Entry 9MGW (electron microscopy, 3.00 A resolution); this record covers chains B and D of the 23 polymer chains in the assembly.

== Chain B ==
Name: Photosystem I P700 chlorophyll a apoprotein A2
Source organism: Dunaliella salina
Notes: EC 1.97.1.12
Sequence (735 residues; each row starts with the number of its first residue):
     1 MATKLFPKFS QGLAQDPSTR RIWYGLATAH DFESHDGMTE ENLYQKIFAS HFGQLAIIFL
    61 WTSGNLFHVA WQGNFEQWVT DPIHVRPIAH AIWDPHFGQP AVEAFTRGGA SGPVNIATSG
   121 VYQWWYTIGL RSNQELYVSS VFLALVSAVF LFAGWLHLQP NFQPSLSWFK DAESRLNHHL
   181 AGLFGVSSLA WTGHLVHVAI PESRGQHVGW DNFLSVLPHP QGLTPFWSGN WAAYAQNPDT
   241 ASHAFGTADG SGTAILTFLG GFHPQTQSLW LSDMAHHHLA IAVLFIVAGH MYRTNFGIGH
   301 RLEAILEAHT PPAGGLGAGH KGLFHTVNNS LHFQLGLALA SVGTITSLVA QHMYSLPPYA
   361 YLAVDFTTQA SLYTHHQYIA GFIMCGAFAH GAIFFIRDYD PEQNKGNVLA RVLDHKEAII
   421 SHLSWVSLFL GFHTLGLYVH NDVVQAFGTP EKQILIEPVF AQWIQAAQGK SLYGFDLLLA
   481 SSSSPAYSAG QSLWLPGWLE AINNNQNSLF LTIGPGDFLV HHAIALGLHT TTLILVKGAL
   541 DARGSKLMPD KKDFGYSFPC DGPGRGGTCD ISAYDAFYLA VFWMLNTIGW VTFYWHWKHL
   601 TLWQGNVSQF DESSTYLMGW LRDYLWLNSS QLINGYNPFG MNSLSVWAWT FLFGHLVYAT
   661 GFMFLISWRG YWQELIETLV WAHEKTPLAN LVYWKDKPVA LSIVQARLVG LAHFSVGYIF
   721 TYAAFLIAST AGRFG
Disordered / not traced: 1-2, 735
Bound ions: chlorophyll a Mg (24 sites), coordinated by His30, His51, Gln54, His68, His90, Asp94, His96, His178, His179, His276, His277, His278, His290, His300, His309, His320 and 8 more; 4Fe-4S cluster Fe: Cys560, Cys569 (shared with 1 residue of chain A)
Residues lining bound ligands:
  - beta-carotene (BCR), molecule 1: Phe6, Ile22, Leu26, Val692
  - beta-carotene (BCR), molecule 2: Leu55, Ile58, Phe59, Trp61, Phe150, Gly182, Leu183, Val186, Ser187
  - beta-carotene (BCR), molecule 3: Phe59, Thr62, Leu66, Trp124, Trp125, Ile128, Leu130, Ser139, Phe142, Leu143, Trp210
  - beta-carotene (BCR), molecule 4: Leu189, Leu223, Phe226, Leu279, Val283, Ile286, Val287, His290, Ile298
  - beta-carotene (BCR), molecule 5: Phe333, Gly336, Leu337, Ala340, Thr344, Met384, Ala387, Phe388, Gly391, Ala392, Phe394, Phe395, Ala539
  - beta-carotene (BCR), molecule 6: Phe395, Leu409, Val412, Val536, Leu540
  - beta-carotene (BCR), molecule 7: Phe429, Leu430, His433, Thr434, Leu437, Ile454, Ile456, Phe518, Leu519, His522
  - beta-carotene (BCR), molecule 8: Leu435, Gly436, Val439
  - beta-carotene (BCR), molecule 9: Trp649, Phe653, Trp672, Leu675, Ile676, Leu679, Phe720
  - beta-carotene (BCR), molecule 10: Pro687, Leu688, Ala689
  - chlorophyll b (CHL): Trp210, Phe213, Leu214
  - chlorophyll a isomer (CL0): Leu621, Leu625, Trp626
  - chlorophyll a (CLA), molecule 1: Thr19, Trp23, Ile676, Leu679, Val680, His683, Val692, Tyr693, Trp694, Lys695, Asp696, Pro698, Val699
  - chlorophyll a (CLA), molecule 2: Trp23, Phe653, Leu656, Val657, Thr660, Phe664, Leu701, Leu708, Val709, Ala712, His713, Val716
  - chlorophyll a (CLA), molecule 3: Leu26, Ala27, His30, Asp31, His332, Leu335, Leu339, Phe382, Ile383, Cys385, Gly386, Ala389, His390, Ile393, Arg397, Tyr556, Ser557, Tyr574, Phe577, Ala712, Val716, Phe720
  - chlorophyll a (CLA), molecule 4: His30, Phe32, Glu33, Tyr44, Ile47, Ser50, His51, Gln54, Leu55, Ile58, Phe169, Arg175, His179, Leu183, Leu331, His332, Gln334, Leu335, Ala338, Leu339, Val342
  - chlorophyll a (CLA), molecule 5: His30, Gln54, Ile57, Ile58, Trp61, Ile379, Phe382, Ile383
  - chlorophyll a (CLA), molecule 6: Phe48, Phe52, Ile128, Gly129, Leu130, Glu135, Val138, Ser139, Phe142, Val146, Val149, Phe150, Ala153, Leu156, His157, Phe162, Pro164, Trp168, Ser187, Ala190, Trp191, Gly193, His194, His197, Val198, Val208, Gly209, Trp210, Phe213
  - chlorophyll a (CLA), molecule 7: Phe48, His51, Phe52, Leu55, Trp124, Phe150, Trp168, Phe169, Asp171, Ser174, Arg175, His178, His179, Gly182, Leu183, Phe184, Ile345, Tyr359
  - chlorophyll a (CLA), molecule 8: Ile57, Trp61, Asn65, His68, Val69, Ala89, His90, Asn115, Ile116, Ala117, Thr118, Ser119, Val121, Val646, Trp647, Thr650, Phe720
  - chlorophyll a (CLA), molecule 9: Ile58, Phe59, Trp61, Thr62, Ser119, Gly120, Val121, Trp124, Ser187, Ala190, Val342, Ile345, Thr346, Val349, Met353, Tyr359, Leu372, His375, His376, Ile379, Ile383
  - chlorophyll a (CLA), molecule 10: Leu60, Trp61, Ser63, Gly64, Phe67, His68, Trp71, Gln72, His90, Ala91
  - chlorophyll a (CLA), molecule 11: Trp61, Asn65, Thr118, Ser119, Ser371, Leu372, Thr374, His375, Tyr378, Ile379, Phe382, Trp647, Ile719, Phe720, Tyr722, Ala723, Ile727
  - chlorophyll a (CLA), molecule 12: His90, Ala91, Ile92, Trp93, Asp94, Pro95, His96, Phe97, Asn115, Ser645, Val646, Trp649
  - chlorophyll a (CLA), molecule 13: Trp124, Thr127, Ile128, Leu183, Phe184, Ser187, Ser188, Trp191, Met274, His277, His278, Ile281, Phe285, Ile345, Leu348, Val349, His352, Met353, Pro358, Tyr359
  - chlorophyll a (CLA), molecule 14: Trp168, Asp171, Ser174, His178, Thr294, Asn295, Phe296
  - chlorophyll a (CLA), molecule 15: Asp171, Ala172, Arg175, Leu176, His179, Leu180, Phe184, Leu302, Leu306, Phe324, Val327, Asn328, Gln334, Leu337, Ala338, Ser341, Val342, Ile345
  - chlorophyll a (CLA), molecule 16: Leu176, Leu180, Phe184, Leu284, Phe285, Ala288, Met291, Tyr292, Leu302, Ile305, Leu306
  - chlorophyll a (CLA), molecule 17: Asn177, His178, Ala181, Gly182, Val186, Ile286, His290, Tyr292, Thr294, Phe296, Ile298, Gly299
  - chlorophyll a (CLA), molecule 18: Val186, Leu189, Ala190, Thr192, Gly193, Val196, His197, Leu214, Val216, Leu217, Pro218, His219, Gly222, Leu223, Trp227, Tyr234, Ile255, Leu256, Leu279
  - chlorophyll a (CLA), molecule 19: Phe226, Trp231, Ala232, Tyr234, Ala235, Leu256, Phe258, His276, Leu279, Ala280, Val283, Leu493, Trp494
  - chlorophyll a (CLA), molecule 20: Phe258, Gly260, Gly261, Leu269, Asp273, Met274, His276, His277, Ala280, Ile281, Leu284, His352, Met353, Leu356, Trp494, Trp498
  - chlorophyll a (CLA), molecule 21: Val287, Ala288, His290, Met291, Ile298, Gly299, His300
  - chlorophyll a (CLA), molecule 22: Met291, His300, Ala304, Ile305, Ala308, His309
  - chlorophyll a (CLA), molecule 23: Ile305, Leu306, His309, Leu316, His320, Leu323, Val327, Phe333, Val408, Leu409, Val412
  - chlorophyll a (CLA), molecule 24: Ala308, His309, Thr310, Pro311, Pro312, Gly315, Leu316
  - chlorophyll a (CLA), molecule 25: Gly315, Leu316, Gly317, Val408, Arg411, Val412, Asp414, His415, Ala418, Ile419, His422
  - chlorophyll a (CLA), molecule 26: Leu337, Ser341, Thr344, Ile345, Leu348, Gln351, His352, Tyr354, Ser355, Leu356, Leu509, Phe510
  - chlorophyll a (CLA), molecule 27: Thr344, Ser347, Leu348, Gln351, Gln377, Gly381, Met384, Phe388, Leu528, Thr531, Thr532, Leu535, Met584, Ile588
  - chlorophyll a (CLA), molecule 28: Gln351, Tyr354, Tyr373, Gln377, Phe460, Ala461, Ile464, Gln465, Phe510, Leu511, Ile513, His521, Ile524, Leu528, Val591, Tyr594, Trp595, Lys598
  - chlorophyll a (CLA), molecule 29: Ala418, His422, Trp425
  - chlorophyll a (CLA), molecule 30: Ile419, Leu423, Trp425, Val426, Ala525, Leu528, His529, Thr532
  - chlorophyll a (CLA), molecule 31: Ser421, His422, Ser424, Trp425, Leu428, Phe432
  - chlorophyll a (CLA), molecule 32: Ser424, Ser427, Leu428, Gly431, Phe432, Leu435, Leu526, Thr530, Leu533, Ile534, Leu579, Phe582, Trp583
  - chlorophyll a (CLA), molecule 33: Trp425, Leu428, Phe429, Phe432, His433
  - chlorophyll a (CLA), molecule 34: Val426, Phe429, Leu430, Glu457, Pro458, Val459, Phe460, Ala461, Ile513, Asp517, Phe518, His521, His522, Ala525, His529
  - chlorophyll a (CLA), molecule 35: His433, Gly436, Leu437, Val439, His440, Val443, Val444, Phe447, Lys452, Ile454
  - chlorophyll a (CLA), molecule 36: Leu435, Val439, Asp442, Leu526, Phe582, Trp583, Asn586, Trp590, Leu617, Leu621, Leu625, Tyr658, Phe714
  - chlorophyll a (CLA), molecule 37: Leu435, Tyr438, Val520, Ala523, Leu526, Asn586, Trp590, Phe593, Leu617, Trp620, Leu621, Leu625, Ser629, Ile633, Phe651, His655, Tyr658, Tyr718, Thr721, Tyr722, Phe725
  - chlorophyll a (CLA), molecule 38: Phe460, Trp463, Leu477
  - chlorophyll a (CLA), molecule 39: Trp463, Ile464, Ala467, Gln468, Leu478, Leu479, Trp494, Trp498, Phe510
  - chlorophyll a (CLA), molecule 40: Leu478, Ala489, Gly490, Leu493, Trp494
  - chlorophyll a (CLA), molecule 41: Trp649, Leu652, Phe653, His655, Leu656, Tyr658, Ala659, Phe662
  - chlorophyll a (CLA), molecule 42: Leu656, Ala659, Phe662, Met663, Ile666, Ser667, Tyr671, Trp672, Leu675
  - chlorophyll a (CLA), molecule 43: Leu679, Ala682, His683, Thr686, Ala689, Val692
  - chlorophyll a (CLA), molecule 44: Trp681, Lys685, Thr686, Pro687
  - chlorophyll a (CLA), molecule 45: Pro687, Leu688, Ala689
  - chlorophyll a / phosphatidylethanolamine: Phe6, Lys8, Phe9, Gly25, Leu26, Ala29, His30, Phe32, His35, Lys46, Ala49, Ser50, Gly53, Gln54, Leu151, Leu158
  - dodecyl-alpha-D-maltoside (LMU): Asp211, Leu214, Ser215
  - lutein (LUT; (3r,3'r,6s)-4,5-didehydro-5,6-dihydro-beta,beta-carotene-3,3'-diol): Leu145, Ala148, Leu151, Phe152, Trp155
  - phylloquinone (PQN): Trp23, Met663, Phe664, Ser667, Trp668, Arg669, Trp672, Ile676, Ala700, Leu701, Ala706
  - phosphatidylethanolamine (PTY): Ser132, Gln134, Glu135, Asp211
  - 4Fe-4S cluster (SF4): Cys560, Gly562, Pro563, Cys569, Trp668, Ile703, Arg707

== Chain D ==
Name: PSAD1
Source organism: Dunaliella salina
Sequence (202 residues; numbered 1 to 202; the number before each row is that of its first residue):
     1 MQALRSTSAA SRVSCRPGRE ARRSVLVRAE AAPPAAGAPP EPKAAGAPPA APKKKAPPPP
    61 WKQPELDPDT PSPIFGGSTG GLLRKAQVEE FYVTTWESPK EQIFEMPTGG AAIMRKGPNL
   121 LKLARKEHCL ALTTQLRTKF RMSPCFYRVY ADGKVEYLHP KDGVYPEKVN AGRVGVNQNM
   181 RSIGKNVDPI KVKFTGSEPF EI
Disordered / not traced: 1-59

== Interface between chain B and chain D ==
Residue-residue contacts - 28 pairs, chain B then chain D:
  Glu33(B) with Lys193(D), salt bridge
  Met38(B) with Phe194(D)
  Glu40(B) with Phe194(D)
  Leu43(B) with Phe194(D), hydrophobic
  Ile396(B) with Pro189(D)
  Arg397(B) with Pro189(D); Ile190(D), hydrogen bond (backbone-backbone)
  Asp398(B) with Ile190(D); Lys193(D), salt bridge
  Tyr399(B) with Asp188(D); Ile190(D)
  Asp400(B) with Ile190(D); Lys191(D)
  Pro401(B) with Asp188(D)
  Gln403(B) with Ile190(D)
  Arg543(B) with Asp188(D), salt bridge
  Asp550(B) with Ile183(D)
  Lys552(B) with Asp188(D); Pro189(D)
  Asp553(B) with Asn186(D); Phe200(D)
  Trp681(B) with Thr79(D), hydrogen bond (side chain-backbone)
  Glu684(B) with Leu83(D); Arg84(D), hydrogen bond (backbone-side chain)
  Lys685(B) with Leu82(D)
  Asn690(B) with Arg84(D), hydrogen bond (backbone-side chain)
  Tyr693(B) with Arg84(D)
  Lys697(B) with Glu89(D), salt bridge
Interface residues without a listed pair, chain B (23 interface residues in all): Thr39, Val680
Interface residues without a listed pair, chain D (17 interface residues in all): Val187, Glu198, Pro199

== In short ==
The interface between chain B and chain D involves 23 residues on one side and 17 on the other, with 4
hydrogen bonds and 4 salt bridges. Among the polar pairs are Glu33(B)-Lys193(D), Asp398(B)-Lys193(D) and
Arg543(B)-Asp188(D).
Here chain B is Photosystem I P700 chlorophyll a apoprotein A2 and chain D is PSAD1, both from Dunaliella
salina. Entry 9MGW (Dunaliella salina PSI-LHCI-TIDI1 supercomplex) was determined by electron microscopy
together with 9MGZ, 9MH0 and 9MH1 from the same study.
